1KL3 - chains A and D of the 8 polymer chains in the assembly; structure by X-ray diffraction, 1.70 A resolution.

# Chain A (and D)
Protein: streptavidin
Source organism: Streptomyces avidinii
Notes: chain D of this document is another copy of the same molecule, construct and numbering; everything in this record applies to it too
UniProt: P22629 (SAV_STRAV); residues 14-139 here correspond to UniProt positions 38-163 (UniProt number = residue number + 24)
Sequence (127 residues; numbered 13 to 139; the number before each row is that of its first residue):
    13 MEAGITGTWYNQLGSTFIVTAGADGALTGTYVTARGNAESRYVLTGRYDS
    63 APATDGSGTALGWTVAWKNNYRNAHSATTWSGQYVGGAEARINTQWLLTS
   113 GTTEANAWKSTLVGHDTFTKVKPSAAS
Not modelled in the structure: 13-15, 137-139 (chain D: 13-15, 135-139)
Differences from the reference sequence: initiating methionine (13); engineered mutation Val44 (Glu68 in P22629), Thr45 (Ser69 in P22629), Arg47 (Val71 in P22629)
Curated features (UniProtKB/Swiss-Prot):
  - motif: Arg59 to Asp61 (Cell attachment site)
  - binding site (biotin): Tyr43, Tyr54, Trp92, Trp108, Trp120
What the authors report for this chain:
  - conformationally variable residues (loop rearrangement): Thr45 to Ser52, Arg84
  - contacts within the chain: Val44-Gly48 (hydrophobic contact), Val44-Arg53 (hydrophobic contact)
  - mutagenesis - E44V/S45T/V47R (1.37 +/- 0.08 uM): increased binding to Strep-tag II (citing earlier work)

# How chain A and chain D interact
Pairs across the interface - 14 pairs, chain A then chain D:
  Gln24(A) - Trp120(D)
  Leu25(A) - Trp120(D)  hydrophobic
  Trp108(A) - Trp120(D)
  Leu109(A) - Val125(D)  hydrophobic
  Trp120(A) - Trp108(D)
  Lys121(A) - Leu124(D)
  Thr123(A) - Leu124(D)
  Thr123(A) - Val125(D)  hydrogen bond (backbone-backbone)
  Leu124(A) - Lys121(D)
  Leu124(A) - Thr123(D)
  Leu124(A) - Leu124(D)  hydrophobic
  Val125(A) - Leu109(D)  hydrophobic
  Val125(A) - Thr123(D)  hydrogen bond (backbone-backbone)
  Val125(A) - Val125(D)  hydrophobic

# Overview
9 residues of chain A and 7 residues of chain D are in contact, with 2 hydrogen bonds. The hydrogen-bonded
pair Thr123(A)-Val125(D) is a backbone contact. Curated annotation (UniProt) lists 5 biotin-binding residues
on chain A. From the paper: E44V/S45T/V47R of chain A increase binding to Strep-tag II; conformational
variability at Thr45(A) and Arg84(A).
Chain A and chain D are both streptavidin (Streptomyces avidinii); the structure, an engineered streptavidin
with improved affinity for the strep-tag II peptide : SAm1-StrepII, was determined by X-ray diffraction,
deposited together with 1KFF, 1KL4 and 1KL5.
